Entry 7CQ6 (electron microscopy, 3.00 A resolution); this record covers chains A and B of the 4 polymer chains in the assembly.

# Chain A (and B)
Protein: Osteopetrosis-associated transmembrane protein 1
Organism: Homo sapiens
Notes: chain B of this document is another copy of the same molecule, construct and numbering; everything in this record applies to it too
UniProtKB: Q86WC4 (OSTM1_HUMAN); residues 1-334 here = UniProt positions 1-334
Amino-acid sequence (344 residues; each row starts with the number of its first residue):
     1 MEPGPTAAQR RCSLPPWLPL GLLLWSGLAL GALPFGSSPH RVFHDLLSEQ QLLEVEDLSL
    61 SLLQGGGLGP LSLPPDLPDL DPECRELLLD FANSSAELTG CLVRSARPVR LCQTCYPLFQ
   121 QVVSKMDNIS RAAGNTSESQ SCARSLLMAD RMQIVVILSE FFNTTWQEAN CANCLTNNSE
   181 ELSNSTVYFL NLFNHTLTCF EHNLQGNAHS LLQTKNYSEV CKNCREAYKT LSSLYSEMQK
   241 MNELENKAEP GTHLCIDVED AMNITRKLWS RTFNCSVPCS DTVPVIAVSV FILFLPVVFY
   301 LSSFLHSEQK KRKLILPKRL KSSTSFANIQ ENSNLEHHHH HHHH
Not modelled in the structure: 1-71, 132-141, 205-215, 246-251, 308-344 (chain B: 1-72, 132-141, 206-215, 247-252, 307-344)
Construct notes: expression tag (335-344)
Disulfides: Cys84-Cys142, Cys112-Cys171, Cys174-Cys255, Cys221-Cys275
Glycans and other covalent adducts: N-acetylglucosamine (NAG) linked to Asn263
Swiss-Prot annotation at these positions:
  - modified residue (Phosphoserine): Ser322, Ser325, Ser333
  - glycosylation (N-linked (GlcNAc...) asparagine): Asn93, Asn128, Asn135, Asn163, Asn177, Asn184, Asn194, Asn216, Asn263, Asn274

# How chain A and chain B interact
Residue-residue contacts (75):
  Leu73(A) with Glu201(B)
  Pro74(A) with Leu268(B), hydrophobic; Thr272(B)
  Leu77(A) with Ile264(B); Lys267(B); Leu268(B), hydrophobic
  Leu80(A) with Arg107(B); Pro108(B)
  Leu88(A) with Val103(B)
  Leu89(A) with Arg104(B)
  Phe91(A) with Val103(B), hydrophobic
  Ala92(A) with Val103(B), hydrophobic; Arg104(B)
  Ser95(A) with Thr99(B); Val103(B)
  Ala96(A) with Ala96(B); Gly100(B)
  Thr99(A) with Ser95(B); Thr99(B), hydrogen bond; Leu158(B)
  Leu102(A) with Ile154(B)
  Val103(A) with Leu88(B); Phe91(B), hydrophobic; Ala92(B), hydrophobic; Leu158(B), hydrophobic
  Arg104(A) with Leu89(B); Ala92(B)
  Ala106(A) with Asp150(B)
  Arg107(A) with Asp76(B), salt bridge; Leu80(B); Ser145(B); Leu146(B); Ala149(B); Asp150(B), salt bridge
  Val109(A) with Asp150(B)
  Leu111(A) with Met152(B), hydrophobic; Ile154(B), hydrophobic
  Ser145(A) with Arg107(B)
  Leu146(A) with Arg107(B)
  Ala149(A) with Arg107(B)
  Asp150(A) with Arg107(B), salt bridge; Val109(B)
  Arg151(A) with Glu168(B), salt bridge; Ala169(B); His253(B); Leu254(B), hydrogen bond (side chain-backbone); Ile256(B); Glu259(B), salt bridge
  Met152(A) with Leu111(B), hydrophobic; Glu168(B); Ala169(B); Ile256(B), hydrophobic
  Ile154(A) with Leu102(B), hydrophobic; Ala106(B), hydrophobic
  Leu158(A) with Thr99(B); Val103(B), hydrophobic; Phe161(B), hydrophobic
  Phe161(A) with Ile157(B); Leu158(B), hydrophobic; Phe161(B), hydrophobic
  Glu168(A) with Arg151(B), hydrogen bond (backbone-side chain)
  Ala169(A) with Arg151(B); Met152(B), hydrophobic
  Glu201(A) with Leu73(B)
  His253(A) with Arg151(B)
  Leu254(A) with Arg151(B), hydrogen bond (backbone-side chain)
  Ile256(A) with Arg151(B)
  Glu259(A) with Arg151(B), salt bridge
  Asp260(A) with Asp150(B)
  Ile264(A) with Leu77(B)
  Lys267(A) with Leu77(B)
  Leu268(A) with Leu73(B), hydrophobic; Pro74(B); Leu77(B), hydrophobic
  Thr272(A) with Pro74(B)
Other interface residues (no listed pair), chain A (50 interface residues in all): Ser72, Pro78, Gly100, Pro108, Val155, Ile157, Thr165, Asn170, Leu197, Phe200, Phe273
Other interface residues (no listed pair), chain B (49 interface residues in all): Pro78, Val155, Thr165, Asn170, Leu197, Leu204, Asp260

# Overview
The interface between chain A and chain B involves 50 residues on one side and 49 on the other, with 4
hydrogen bonds and 6 salt bridges. Polar contacts include Arg107(A)-Asp76(B), Arg107(A)-Asp150(B) and
Arg151(A)-Glu168(B). Covalently linked N-acetylglucosamine: at Asn263(A).
Both chains are Osteopetrosis-associated transmembrane protein 1 (Homo sapiens). Entry 7CQ6 (Structure of the
human CLCN7-OSTM1 complex) was determined by electron microscopy.
